6C66 - chains A and L of the 15 polymer chains in the assembly; structure by electron microscopy, 3.66 A resolution.

# Chain A
Name: CRISPR-associated protein, Cse1 family
Source organism: Thermobifida fusca (strain YX)
UniProtKB: Q47PJ1 (Q47PJ1_THEFY); numbering as in UniProt (aligned over 1-549)
Chain sequence (549 residues; row label = number of the first residue in the row):
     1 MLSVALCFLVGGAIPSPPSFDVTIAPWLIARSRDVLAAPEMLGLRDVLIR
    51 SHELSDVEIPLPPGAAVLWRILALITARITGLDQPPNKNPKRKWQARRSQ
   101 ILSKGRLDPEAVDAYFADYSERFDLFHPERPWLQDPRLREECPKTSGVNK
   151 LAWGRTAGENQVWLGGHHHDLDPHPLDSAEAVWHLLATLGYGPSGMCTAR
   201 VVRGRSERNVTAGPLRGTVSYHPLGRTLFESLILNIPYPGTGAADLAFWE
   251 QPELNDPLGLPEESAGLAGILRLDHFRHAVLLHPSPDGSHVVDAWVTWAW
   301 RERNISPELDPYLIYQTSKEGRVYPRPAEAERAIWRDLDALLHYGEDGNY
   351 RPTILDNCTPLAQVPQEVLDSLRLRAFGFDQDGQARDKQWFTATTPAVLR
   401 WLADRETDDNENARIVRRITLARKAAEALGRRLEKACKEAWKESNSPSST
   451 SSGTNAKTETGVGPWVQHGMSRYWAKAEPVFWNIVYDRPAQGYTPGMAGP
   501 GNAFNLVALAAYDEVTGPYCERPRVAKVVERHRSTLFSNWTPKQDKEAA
Disordered / not traced: 1-16, 447-462, 544-549

# Chain L
Molecule: Target strand
Sequence (55 nucleotides; numbered 13 to 67; the number before each row is that of its first residue):
    13 GCGTCCAGGCGACAGCCCACATGGCATTCCACTTATCACTGGCTTCGTCC
    63 GCGCG
Disordered / not traced: 13-15, 66-67

# Chain A / chain L interface
Contacting residue pairs (18; chain A residue first):
  Lys144(A) with DC58(L), phosphate contact
  Lys150(A) with DT56(L), hydrogen bond to the phosphate; DT57(L), salt bridge to the phosphate
  Ala157(A) with DT57(L), phosphate contact
  Gly158(A) with DT57(L), phosphate contact
  Glu159(A) with DT56(L), phosphate contact; DT57(L), hydrogen bond to the phosphate
  Asn160(A) with DT56(L), phosphate contact
  Ser194(A) with DT56(L), base contact
  Gly195(A) with DT56(L), base contact
  Met196(A) with DT56(L), sugar contact; DT57(L), sugar contact
  Arg208(A) with DT57(L), base contact; DC58(L), sugar contact
  Gln384(A) with DC55(L), base contact
  Ala385(A) with DC55(L), base contact
  Arg386(A) with DC55(L), hydrogen bond to the sugar
  Arg522(A) with DC49(L), base contact
Other interface residues (no listed pair), chain A (15 interface residues in all): Arg524
Other interface residues (no listed pair), chain L (6 interface residues in all): DG59

# Summary
The interface between chain A and chain L involves 15 residues on one side and 6 on the other, with 3 hydrogen
bonds and 1 salt bridge. Among the polar pairs are Arg386(A)-DC55(L), Lys150(A)-DT56(L) and Glu159(A)-DT57(L).
Here chain A is CRISPR-associated protein, Cse1 family (Thermobifida fusca (strain YX)) and chain L is Target
strand. Entry 6C66 (CRISPR RNA-guided surveillance complex, pre-nicking) was determined by electron
microscopy.
